Entry 2O9G (X-ray diffraction, 1.90 A resolution); this record covers chain A.

[Chain A]
Molecule: Aquaporin Z
From: Escherichia coli
Reference sequence: P60844 (AQPZ_ECOLI); numbering as in UniProt (aligned over 1-231)
Chain sequence (234 residues; numbered -2 to 231; the number before each row is that of its first residue; numbers below 1 keep their minus sign (Ala-2 is residue -2)):
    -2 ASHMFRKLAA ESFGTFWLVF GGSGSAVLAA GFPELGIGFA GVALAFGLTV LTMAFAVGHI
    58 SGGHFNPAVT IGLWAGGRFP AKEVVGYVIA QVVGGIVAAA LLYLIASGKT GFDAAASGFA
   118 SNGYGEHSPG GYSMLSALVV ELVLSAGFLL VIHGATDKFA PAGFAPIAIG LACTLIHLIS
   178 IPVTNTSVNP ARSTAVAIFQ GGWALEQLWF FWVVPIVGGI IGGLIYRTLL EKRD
Disordered / not traced: 231
Construct notes: cloning artifact (-2 to 0); engineered mutation Ser9 (Cys in P60844), Ser20 (Cys in P60844), Cys170 (Leu in P60844)
Bound ions: Hg2+ site 1 near Asn63 (its only coordinating residue here); Hg2+ site 2 near Cys170 (its only coordinating residue here)
UniProt features mapped onto this chain:
  - motif: Asn63 to Ala65 (NPA 1), Asn186 to Ala188 (NPA 2)
  - site (Selectivity filter): Phe43, His174, Thr183, Arg189
  - mutagenesis: Thr183 (T183C: No effect), Arg189 (R189V/S: Loss of function)
Reported in the primary citation:
  - Hg2+ coordination: Cys170

[In short]
From UniProt: 2 mutagenesis sites. From the paper: Hg2+ coordination by Cys170.
Chain A is Aquaporin Z (Escherichia coli); the structure, Crystal Structure of AqpZ mutant L170C complexed
with mercury, was determined by X-ray diffraction (same publication as 2O9D, 2O9E and 2O9F).
